PDB entry 8SN1 | electron microscopy, 3.30 A resolution | chains B and J of the 12 polymer chains in the assembly

# Chain B
Name: Histone H4
Organism: Homo sapiens
UniProtKB: P62805 (H4_HUMAN); residues 0-102 here correspond to UniProt positions 1-103 (UniProt number = residue number + 1)
Chain sequence (107 residues; each row starts with the number of its first residue; numbers below 1 keep their minus sign (Gly-4 is residue -4)):
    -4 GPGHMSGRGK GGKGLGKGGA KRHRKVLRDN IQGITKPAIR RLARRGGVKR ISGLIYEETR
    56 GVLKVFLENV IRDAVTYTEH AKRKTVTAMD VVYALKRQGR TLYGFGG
Not modelled in the structure: -4 to 19
Differences from the reference sequence: expression tag (-4 to -1)
Swiss-Prot annotation at these positions:
  - DNA-binding region: Lys16 to Lys20
  - modified residue: Ser1 (N-acetylserine), Arg3 (Asymmetric dimethylarginine), Lys5 (N6-(2-hydroxyisobutyryl)lysine), Lys8 (N6-(2-hydroxyisobutyryl)lysine), Lys12 (N6-(2-hydroxyisobutyryl)lysine), Lys16 (N6-(2-hydroxyisobutyryl)lysine), Lys20 (N6,N6,N6-trimethyllysine), Lys31 (N6-(2-hydroxyisobutyryl)lysine), Lys44 (N6-(2-hydroxyisobutyryl)lysine), Ser47 (Phosphoserine), Tyr51 (Phosphotyrosine), Lys59 (N6-(2-hydroxyisobutyryl)lysine), Lys77 (N6-(2-hydroxyisobutyryl)lysine), Lys79 (N6-(2-hydroxyisobutyryl)lysine), Thr80 (Phosphothreonine), Tyr88 (Phosphotyrosine), Lys91 (N6-(2-hydroxyisobutyryl)lysine)
  - cross-link (Glycyl lysine isopeptide (Lys-Gly)): Lys12 (interchain with G-Cter in SUMO2), Lys20 (interchain with G-Cter in SUMO2), Lys31 (interchain with G-Cter in SUMO2), Lys59 (interchain with G-Cter in SUMO2), Lys79 (interchain with G-Cter in SUMO2), Lys91 (interchain with G-Cter in SUMO2)

# Chain J
Molecule: 147-nt DNA strand
Organism: Homo sapiens
Sequence (147 nucleotides; each row starts with the number of its first residue; numbers below 1 keep their minus sign (DA-73 is residue -73)):
   -73 ATCGGATGTA TATATCTGAC ACGTGCCTGG AGACTAGGGA GTAATCCCCT TGGCGGTTAA
   -13 AACGCGGGGG ACAGCGCGTA CGTGCGTTTA AGCGGTGCTA GAGCTGTCTA CGACCAATTG
    47 AGCGGCCTCG GCACCGGGAT TCTCGAT

# How chain B and chain J interact
Residue-residue contacts (10; chain B residue first):
  Arg45(B) with DC7(J), sugar contact; DG8(J), phosphate contact
  Ile46(B) with DC7(J), sugar contact; DG8(J), hydrogen bond to the phosphate
  Ser47(B) with DC7(J), hydrogen bond to the phosphate
  Gly48(B) with DC7(J), hydrogen bond to the phosphate
  Arg78(B) with DA28(J), phosphate contact
  Lys79(B) with DG27(J), phosphate contact; DA28(J), hydrogen bond to the phosphate
  Thr80(B) with DA28(J), hydrogen bond to the phosphate
Other interface residues (no listed pair), chain B (8 interface residues in all): Lys44

# In short
Chain B and chain J form an interface of 8 and 4 residues respectively, with 5 hydrogen bonds. Among the polar
pairs are Ile46(B)-DG8(J), Ser47(B)-DC7(J) and Gly48(B)-DC7(J). Curated annotation (UniProt) lists a
DNA-binding region on chain B.
Here chain B is Histone H4 and chain J is a 147-nt DNA strand, both from Homo sapiens. Entry 8SN1 (Cryo-EM
structure of the human nucleosome core particle in complex with RNF168 and UbcH5c~Ub (UbcH5c chemically ...)
was determined by electron microscopy (same publication as 8SMW, 8SMX, 8SMY, 8SMZ, 8SN0, 8SN2 and 3 further
entries).
